PDB entry 8EG7 | electron microscopy, 3.20 A resolution | chains H and I of the 8 polymer chains in the assembly

# Chain H
Name: DNA-directed RNA polymerase subunit alpha
Organism: Escherichia coli
Notes: EC 2.7.7.6
UniProt: P0A7Z6 (RPOA_ECO57); numbering as in UniProt (aligned over 1-234)
Chain sequence (239 residues; numbered 1 to 239; the number before each row is that of its first residue):
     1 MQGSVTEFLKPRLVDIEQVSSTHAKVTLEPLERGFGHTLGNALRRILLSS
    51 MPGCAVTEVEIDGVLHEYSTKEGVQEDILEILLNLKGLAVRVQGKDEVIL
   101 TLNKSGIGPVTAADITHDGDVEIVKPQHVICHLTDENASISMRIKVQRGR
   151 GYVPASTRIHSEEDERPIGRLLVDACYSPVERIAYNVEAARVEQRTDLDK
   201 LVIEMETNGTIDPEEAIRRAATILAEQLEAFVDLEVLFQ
Not modelled in the structure: 1-3, 159-168, 233-239
Construct notes: expression tag (235-239)

# Chain I
Name: DNA-directed RNA polymerase subunit beta
Organism: Escherichia coli
Notes: EC 2.7.7.6
UniProt: P0A8V4 (RPOB_ECO57); residues 1-1342 here = UniProt positions 1-1342
Chain sequence (1342 residues; row label = number of the first residue in the row):
     1 MVYSYTEKKRIRKDFGKRPQVLDVPYLLSIQLDSFQKFIEQDPEGQYGLE
    51 AAFRSVFPIQSYSGNSELQYVSYRLGEPVFDVQECQIRGVTYSAPLRVKL
   101 RLVIYEREAPEGTVKDIKEQEVYMGEIPLMTDNGTFVINGTERVIVSQLH
   151 RSPGVFFDSDKGKTHSSGKVLYNARIIPYRGSWLDFEFDPKDNLFVRIDR
   201 RRKLPATIILRALNYTTEQILDLFFEKVIFEIRDNKLQMELVPERLRGET
   251 ASFDIEANGKVYVEKGRRITARHIRQLEKDDVKLIEVPVEYIAGKVVAKD
   301 YIDESTGELICAANMELSLDLLAKLSQSGHKRIETLFTNDLDHGPYISET
   351 LRVDPTNDRLSALVEIYRMMRPGEPPTREAAESLFENLFFSEDRYDLSAV
   401 GRMKFNRSLLREEIEGSGILSKDDIIDVMKKLIDIRNGKGEVDDIDHLGN
   451 RRIRSVGEMAENQFRVGLVRVERAVKERLSLGDLDTLMPQDMINAKPISA
   501 AVKEFFGSSQLSQFMDQNNPLSEITHKRRISALGPGGLTRERAGFEVRDV
   551 HPTHYGRVCPIETPEGPNIGLINSLSVYAQTNEYGFLETPYRKVTDGVVT
   601 DEIHYLSAIEEGNYVIAQANSNLDEEGHFVEDLVTCRSKGESSLFSRDQV
   651 DYMDVSTQQVVSVGASLIPFLEHDDANRALMGANMQRQAVPTLRADKPLV
   701 GTGMERAVAVDSGVTAVAKRGGVVQYVDASRIVIKVNEDEMYPGEAGIDI
   751 YNLTKYTRSNQNTCINQMPCVSLGEPVERGDVLADGPSTDLGELALGQNM
   801 RVAFMPWNGYNFEDSILVSERVVQEDRFTTIHIQELACVSRDTKLGPEEI
   851 TADIPNVGEAALSKLDESGIVYIGAEVTGGDILVGKVTPKGETQLTPEEK
   901 LLRAIFGEKASDVKDSSLRVPNGVSGTVIDVQVFTRDGVEKDKRALEIEE
   951 MQLKQAKKDLSEELQILEAGLFSRIRAVLVAGGVEAEKLDKLPRDRWLEL
  1001 GLTDEEKQNQLEQLAEQYDELKHEFEKKLEAKRRKITQGDDLAPGVLKIV
  1051 KVYLAVKRRIQPGDKMAGRHGNKGVISKINPIEDMPYDENGTPVDIVLNP
  1101 LGVPSRMNIGQILETHLGMAAKGIGDKINAMLKQQQEVAKLREFIQRAYD
  1151 LGADVRQKVDLSTFSDEEVMRLAENLRKGMPIATPVFDGAKEAEIKELLK
  1201 LGDLPTSGQIRLYDGRTGEQFERPVTVGYMYMLKLNHLVDDKMHARSTGS
  1251 YSLVTQQPLGGKAQFGGQRFGEMEVWALEAYGAAYTLQEMLTVKSDDVNG
  1301 RTKMYKNIVDGNHQMEPGMPESFNVLLKEIRSLGINIELEDE
Not modelled in the structure: 1, 891-912
UniProt features mapped onto this chain:
  - modified residue (N6-acetyllysine): Lys-1022, Lys-1200
Small-molecule neighbours:
  - chapso (1N7), molecule 1: Gln-46, Tyr-47, Tyr-179, Asp-396, Ser-398, Ala-399, Val-400, Arg-452, Glu-458, Glu-461, Asn-462, Glu-583, Tyr-584
  - chapso (1N7), molecule 2: Gln-725, Tyr-726, Arg-731, Glu-962, Gln-965, Ile-966, Ala-969, Ser-973

# Chain H / chain I interface
Contacting residue pairs - 9 pairs, chain H then chain I:
  Arg-33(H) with Glu-820(I), salt bridge; Pro-1081(I)
  His-37(H) with Arg-1216(I), hydrogen bond
  Asn-41(H) with Arg-1216(I); Thr-1217(I), hydrogen bond (side chain-backbone); Glu-1219(I)
  Arg-44(H) with Glu-1219(I), salt bridge
  Arg-45(H) with Glu-1219(I), salt bridge
  Tyr-185(H) with Thr-1217(I)
Other interface residues (no listed pair), chain H (7 interface residues in all): Gly-34
Other interface residues (no listed pair), chain I (7 interface residues in all): Glu-1083, Asp-1084

# Overview
Chain H and chain I each contribute 7 residues to their interface, with 2 hydrogen bonds and 3 salt bridges.
Polar pairs include Arg-33(H)/Glu-820(I), Arg-44(H)/Glu-1219(I) and Arg-45(H)/Glu-1219(I). Bound to chain I:
chapso.
Here chain H is DNA-directed RNA polymerase subunit alpha and chain I is DNA-directed RNA polymerase subunit
beta, both from Escherichia coli. Entry 8EG7 (Cryo-EM structure of pre-consensus elemental paused elongation
complex) was determined by electron microscopy (same publication as 8EG8, 8EGB, 8EH8, 8EH9, 8EHA, 8EHF and
8EHI).
